3IC0 - chains A and C of the 4 polymer chains in the assembly; structure by X-ray diffraction, 1.80 A resolution.

[Chain A (and C)]
Name: Hemoglobin subunit alpha
From: Homo sapiens
Notes: chain C of this document is another copy of the same molecule, construct and numbering; everything in this record applies to it too
Reference sequence: P69905 (HBA_HUMAN); numbering as in UniProt (aligned over 1-141)
Chain sequence (141 residues; numbered 1 to 141; the number before each row is that of its first residue):
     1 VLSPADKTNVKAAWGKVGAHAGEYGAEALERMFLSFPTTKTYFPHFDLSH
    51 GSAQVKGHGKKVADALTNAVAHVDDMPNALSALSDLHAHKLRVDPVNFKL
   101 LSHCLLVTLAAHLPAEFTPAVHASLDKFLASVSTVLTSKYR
Glycans and other covalent adducts: 2-[(2-methoxy-5-methylphenoxy)methyl]pyridine (B77) linked to Val1
Metal / ion sites: heme Fe: His87 (together with oxygen molecule)
Residues lining bound ligands:
  - B77 (2-[(2-methoxy-5-methylphenoxy)methyl]pyridine), molecule 1: Leu2, Asp126, Lys127, Ala130, Ser131, Thr134
  - B77, molecule 2: Pro95, Phe98, Lys99, Ser102, Asp126, Leu129, Ala130, Ser133
  - B77, molecule 3: Thr134, Thr137, Ser138
  - heme (HEM): Met32, Thr39, Tyr42, Phe43, His45, Phe46, His58, Lys61, Val62, Ala65, Leu66, Leu83, Leu86, His87, Leu91, Val93, Asn97, Phe98, Leu101, Val132, Leu136
  - oxygen molecule (OXY): Leu29, Phe43, His58, Val62, His87
Curated features (UniProtKB/Swiss-Prot):
  - site: Lys61 (Not glycated)
  - natural variant: Asp6 (A6D: In J-Toronto; this construct carries the variant), Ala13 (A13D: In J-Paris 1/J-Aljezur), Glu27 (A27E: In Shenyang; this construct carries the variant), Lys61 (K61N: In Zambia; deletion: In Clinic), Asp64 (A64D: In Pontoise; this construct carries the variant), Asp75 (D75A: In Lille; D75G: In Chapel Hill; D75N: In G-Pest), Ala111 (A111D: In Petah Tikva)

[How chain A and chain C interact]
Residue-residue contacts (20; chain A residue first):
  Val1(A) with Val135(C), hydrophobic; Ser138(C), hydrogen bond (backbone-side chain); Tyr140(C), hydrophobic
  Leu2(A) with Tyr140(C)
  Ser3(A) with Lys139(C); Tyr140(C); Arg141(C)
  Pro4(A) with Tyr140(C); Arg141(C)
  Lys127(A) with Lys139(C), hydrogen bond (side chain-backbone)
  Val135(A) with Val1(C), hydrophobic
  Ser138(A) with Val1(C), hydrogen bond (side chain-backbone)
  Lys139(A) with Ser3(C); Lys127(C), hydrogen bond (backbone-side chain)
  Tyr140(A) with Val1(C), hydrophobic; Leu2(C); Ser3(C); Pro4(C)
  Arg141(A) with Ser3(C); Pro4(C)
Interface residues without a listed pair, chain A (13 interface residues in all): Asp6, Pro77, Thr134
Interface residues without a listed pair, chain C (13 interface residues in all): Asp6, Pro77, Thr134

[Overview]
Chain A and chain C each contribute 13 residues to their interface, with 4 hydrogen bonds. Polar pairs include
Val1(A)-Ser138(C) and Lys127(A)-Lys139(C). Bound to chain A: oxygen molecule, heme and compound B77. Compound
B77 is covalently linked to Val1(A).
Both chains are Hemoglobin subunit alpha (Homo sapiens). Entry 3IC0 (Crystal Structure of liganded hemoglobin
in complex with a potent antisickling agent, INN-298) was determined by X-ray diffraction.
